8XKZ - chains C and D; structure by electron microscopy, 2.55 A resolution.

== Chain C (and D) ==
Protein: Acetyl-CoA carboxylase 1
Source organism: Homo sapiens
Notes: EC 6.4.1.2; chain D of this document is another copy of the same molecule, construct and numbering; everything in this record applies to it too
UniProt: Q13085 (ACACA_HUMAN); residue numbers follow UniProt; this construct covers 98-2337
Amino-acid sequence (2240 residues; each row starts with the number of its first residue):
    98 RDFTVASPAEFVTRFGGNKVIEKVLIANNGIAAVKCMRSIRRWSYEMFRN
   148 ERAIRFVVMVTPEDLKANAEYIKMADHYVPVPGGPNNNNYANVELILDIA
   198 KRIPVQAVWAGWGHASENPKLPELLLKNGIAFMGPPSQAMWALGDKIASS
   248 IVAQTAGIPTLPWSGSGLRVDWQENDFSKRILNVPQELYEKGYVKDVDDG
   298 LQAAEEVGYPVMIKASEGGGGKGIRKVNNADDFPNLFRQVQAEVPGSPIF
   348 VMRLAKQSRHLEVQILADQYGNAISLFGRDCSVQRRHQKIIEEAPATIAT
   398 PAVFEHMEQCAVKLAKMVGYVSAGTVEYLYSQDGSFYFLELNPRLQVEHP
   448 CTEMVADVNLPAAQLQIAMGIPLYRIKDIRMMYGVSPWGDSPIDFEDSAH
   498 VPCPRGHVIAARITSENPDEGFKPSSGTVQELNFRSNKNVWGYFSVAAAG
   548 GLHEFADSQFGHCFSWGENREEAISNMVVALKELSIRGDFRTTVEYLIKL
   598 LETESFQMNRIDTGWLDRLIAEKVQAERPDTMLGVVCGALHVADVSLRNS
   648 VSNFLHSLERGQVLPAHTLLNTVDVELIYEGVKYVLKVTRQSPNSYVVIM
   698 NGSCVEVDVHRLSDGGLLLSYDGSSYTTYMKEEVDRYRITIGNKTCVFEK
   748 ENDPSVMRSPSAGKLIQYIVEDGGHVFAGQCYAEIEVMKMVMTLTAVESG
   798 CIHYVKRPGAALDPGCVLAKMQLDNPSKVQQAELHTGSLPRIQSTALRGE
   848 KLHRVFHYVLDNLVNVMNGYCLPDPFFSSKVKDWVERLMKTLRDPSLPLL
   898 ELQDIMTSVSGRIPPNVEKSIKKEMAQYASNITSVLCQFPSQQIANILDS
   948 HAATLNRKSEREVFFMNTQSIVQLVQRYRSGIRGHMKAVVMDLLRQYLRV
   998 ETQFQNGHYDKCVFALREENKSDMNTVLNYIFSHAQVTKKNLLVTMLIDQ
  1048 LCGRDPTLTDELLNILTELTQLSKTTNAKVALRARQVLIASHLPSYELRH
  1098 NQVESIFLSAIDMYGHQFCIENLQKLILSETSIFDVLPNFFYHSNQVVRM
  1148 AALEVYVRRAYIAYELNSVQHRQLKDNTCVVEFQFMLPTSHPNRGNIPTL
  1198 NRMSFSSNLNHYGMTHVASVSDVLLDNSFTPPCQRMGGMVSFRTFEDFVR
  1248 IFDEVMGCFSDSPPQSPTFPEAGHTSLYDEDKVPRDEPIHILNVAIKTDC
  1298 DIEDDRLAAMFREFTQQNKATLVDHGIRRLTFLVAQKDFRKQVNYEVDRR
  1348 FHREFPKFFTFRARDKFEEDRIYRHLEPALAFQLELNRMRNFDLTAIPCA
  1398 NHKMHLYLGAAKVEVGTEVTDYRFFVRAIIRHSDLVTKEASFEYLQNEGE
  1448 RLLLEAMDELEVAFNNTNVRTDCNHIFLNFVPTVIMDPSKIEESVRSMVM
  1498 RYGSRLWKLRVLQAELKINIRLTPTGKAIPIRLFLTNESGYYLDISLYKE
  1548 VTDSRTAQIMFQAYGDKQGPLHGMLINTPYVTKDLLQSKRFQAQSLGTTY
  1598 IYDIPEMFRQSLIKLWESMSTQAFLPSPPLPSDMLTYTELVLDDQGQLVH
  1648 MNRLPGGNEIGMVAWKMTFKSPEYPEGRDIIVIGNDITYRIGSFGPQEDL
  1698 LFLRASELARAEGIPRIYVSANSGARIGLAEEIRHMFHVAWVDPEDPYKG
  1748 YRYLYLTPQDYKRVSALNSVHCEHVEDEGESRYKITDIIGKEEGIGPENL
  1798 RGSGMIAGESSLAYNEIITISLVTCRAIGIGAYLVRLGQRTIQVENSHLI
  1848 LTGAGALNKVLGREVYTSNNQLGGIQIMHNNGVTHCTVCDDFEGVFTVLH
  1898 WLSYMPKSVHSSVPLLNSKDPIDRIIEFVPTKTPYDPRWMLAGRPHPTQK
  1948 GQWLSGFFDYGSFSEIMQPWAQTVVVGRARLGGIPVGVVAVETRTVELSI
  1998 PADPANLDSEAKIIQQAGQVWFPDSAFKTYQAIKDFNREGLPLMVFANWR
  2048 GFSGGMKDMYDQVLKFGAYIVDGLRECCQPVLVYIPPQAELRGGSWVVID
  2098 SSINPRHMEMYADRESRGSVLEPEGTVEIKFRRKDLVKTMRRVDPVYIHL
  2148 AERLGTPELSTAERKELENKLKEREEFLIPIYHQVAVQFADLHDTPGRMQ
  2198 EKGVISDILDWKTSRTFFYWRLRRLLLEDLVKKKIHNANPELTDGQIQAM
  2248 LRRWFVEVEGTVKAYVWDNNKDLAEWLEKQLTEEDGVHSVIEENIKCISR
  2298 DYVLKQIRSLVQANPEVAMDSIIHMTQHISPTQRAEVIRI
Disordered / not traced: 1190-1230, 1256-1283, 1333-1351, 1519-1524
Covalent attachments: biotin (BTN) linked to Lys786
Small-molecule neighbours:
  - biotin (BTN), molecule 1: Leu1854, Val1857, Leu1858, Tyr1863, Asp2000, Ala2002
  - biotin (BTN), molecule 2: Val2017, Arg2047, Ser2050, Gly2052, Met2053, Lys2054, Asp2055
From the paper describing this entry:
  - post-translational modification sites: Lys786
  - binding site for biotin: Lys786, Asp2000, Arg2047, Ser2050, Asp2055

== How chain C and chain D interact ==
Pairs across the interface - 321 pairs, chain C then chain D:
  Arg135(C) - Arg532(D)
  Arg135(C) - Ser533(D)  hydrogen bond (side chain-backbone)
  Arg135(C) - Asn534(D)
  Arg139(C) - Ser572(D)  hydrogen bond
  Arg139(C) - Asn573(D)  hydrogen bond
  Tyr142(C) - Ser572(D)
  Tyr142(C) - Val575(D)
  Arg146(C) - Gln604(D)  hydrogen bond
  Glu148(C) - Lys579(D)  salt bridge
  Leu162(C) - His707(D)
  Leu162(C) - Leu715(D)  hydrophobic
  Asn165(C) - Ser710(D)
  Glu167(C) - Arg532(D)  salt bridge
  Ile169(C) - Leu715(D)  hydrophobic
  Lys170(C) - Thr724(D)
  Ala172(C) - Ser722(D)  hydrogen bond (backbone-side chain)
  Asp173(C) - Ser721(D)
  Asp173(C) - Ser722(D)  hydrogen bond (backbone-side chain)
  His174(C) - Gly720(D)
  His174(C) - Ser721(D)
  His174(C) - Ser722(D)
  Tyr175(C) - Asp705(D)  hydrogen bond
  Tyr175(C) - His707(D)
  Tyr175(C) - Leu715(D)  hydrophobic
  Tyr175(C) - Leu716(D)
  Tyr175(C) - Ser717(D)
  Tyr175(C) - Ser722(D)
  Asn184(C) - Ser905(D)  hydrogen bond (side chain-backbone)
  Asn184(C) - Arg909(D)
  Asn189(C) - Ser905(D)
  Glu191(C) - Thr904(D)
  Asp195(C) - Lys848(D)  salt bridge
  Asp195(C) - Arg851(D)  salt bridge
  Arg199(C) - Glu847(D)
  Arg199(C) - Arg851(D)
  Val455(C) - Lys535(D)
  Arg532(C) - Arg135(D)
  Arg532(C) - Glu167(D)  salt bridge
  Ser533(C) - Arg135(D)  hydrogen bond (backbone-side chain)
  Ser533(C) - Ser533(D)
  Ser533(C) - Trp538(D)
  Ser533(C) - Gly539(D)
  Asn534(C) - Arg135(D)
  Asn534(C) - Trp538(D)
  Lys535(C) - Val455(D)
  Lys535(C) - Trp538(D)
  Trp538(C) - Ser533(D)
  Trp538(C) - Asn534(D)
  Trp538(C) - Lys535(D)
  Gly539(C) - Ser533(D)
  Ser572(C) - Arg139(D)  hydrogen bond
  Ser572(C) - Tyr142(D)
  Asn573(C) - Arg139(D)  hydrogen bond
  Val575(C) - Tyr142(D)
  Val576(C) - Tyr142(D)  hydrophobic
  Lys579(C) - Glu148(D)  salt bridge
  Gln604(C) - Arg146(D)
  Asp705(C) - Tyr175(D)  hydrogen bond
  His707(C) - Leu162(D)
  His707(C) - Tyr175(D)
  Leu709(C) - Asn165(D)
  Ser710(C) - Asn165(D)
  Asp711(C) - Ala546(D)
  Leu715(C) - Leu162(D)  hydrophobic
  Leu715(C) - Ile169(D)  hydrophobic
  Leu715(C) - Tyr175(D)  hydrophobic
  Leu716(C) - Tyr175(D)
  Ser717(C) - Tyr175(D)
  Gly720(C) - His174(D)
  Ser721(C) - Asp173(D)
  Ser721(C) - His174(D)
  Ser722(C) - Ala172(D)  hydrogen bond (side chain-backbone)
  Ser722(C) - Asp173(D)  hydrogen bond (side chain-backbone)
  Ser722(C) - His174(D)
  Ser722(C) - Tyr175(D)
  Thr724(C) - Lys170(D)
  Lys761(C) - Glu2121(D)  salt bridge
  Lys786(C) - Ala2014(D)
  Pro805(C) - Gln2181(D)  hydrogen bond (backbone-side chain)
  Glu847(C) - Arg199(D)
  Lys848(C) - Asp195(D)  salt bridge
  Arg851(C) - Asp195(D)  salt bridge
  Arg851(C) - Arg199(D)
  Thr904(C) - Glu191(D)
  Ser905(C) - Asn184(D)  hydrogen bond (backbone-side chain)
  Ser905(C) - Asn189(D)
  Arg909(C) - Asn184(D)
  Ile1724(C) - Val2117(D)  hydrophobic
  Ile1724(C) - Lys2127(D)
  Leu1726(C) - Phe2186(D)  hydrophobic
  Ala1727(C) - Phe2186(D)
  Ala1727(C) - His2190(D)  hydrogen bond (backbone-side chain)
  Ile1730(C) - Phe2186(D)  hydrophobic
  Arg1731(C) - Lys2127(D)
  Arg1731(C) - Phe2128(D)
  Arg1731(C) - Arg2139(D)  hydrogen bond (backbone-side chain)
  Arg1731(C) - Phe2186(D)
  His1732(C) - Arg2139(D)
  Met1733(C) - Arg2139(D)
  Phe1734(C) - Arg2139(D)  hydrogen bond (backbone-side chain)
  Phe1734(C) - Val2182(D)  hydrophobic
  Phe1734(C) - Phe2186(D)  hydrophobic
  Trp1738(C) - Ile2178(D)  hydrophobic
  Trp1738(C) - Tyr2179(D)
  Pro1744(C) - Ile2178(D)
  Tyr1745(C) - Phe2174(D)  hydrogen bond (side chain-backbone)
  Tyr1745(C) - Leu2175(D)  hydrogen bond (side chain-backbone)
  Tyr1748(C) - Gln2181(D)  hydrogen bond (side chain-backbone)
  Tyr1748(C) - Val2182(D)  hydrophobic
  Tyr1748(C) - Gln2185(D)
  Asn1765(C) - Glu2198(D)  hydrogen bond
  His1768(C) - Glu2198(D)
  Ile1782(C) - Leu2189(D)  hydrophobic
  Thr1783(C) - Leu2189(D)
  Asp1784(C) - Thr2192(D)  hydrogen bond
  Asp1784(C) - Gly2194(D)
  Ile1785(C) - Leu2189(D)  hydrogen bond (backbone-backbone)
  Ile1785(C) - His2190(D)
  Ile1785(C) - Arg2195(D)
  Ile1786(C) - Arg2195(D)  hydrogen bond (backbone-side chain)
  Ile1786(C) - Glu2198(D)
  Glu1790(C) - Lys2199(D)  salt bridge
  Ile1792(C) - Arg2195(D)
  Gly1793(C) - Arg2195(D)
  Pro1794(C) - Arg2195(D)
  Pro1794(C) - Met2196(D)  hydrophobic
  Pro1794(C) - Val2201(D)
  Glu1795(C) - Lys2199(D)
  Leu1797(C) - Trp2093(D)  hydrophobic
  Leu1797(C) - Ser2116(D)
  Leu1797(C) - Val2117(D)  hydrophobic
  Arg1798(C) - Asp2097(D)  salt bridge
  Arg1798(C) - Ser2098(D)  hydrogen bond
  Arg1798(C) - Ser2099(D)
  Ser1800(C) - Val2094(D)
  Gly1801(C) - Val2094(D)
  Gly1801(C) - Ser2099(D)
  Met1802(C) - Ser2099(D)  hydrogen bond (backbone-side chain)
  Ser1808(C) - Val2068(D)
  Ser1808(C) - Asp2069(D)  hydrogen bond
  Ser1808(C) - Arg2072(D)
  Leu1809(C) - Arg2072(D)
  Asn1812(C) - Arg2072(D)
  Tyr1830(C) - Phe2049(D)
  Tyr1830(C) - Leu2061(D)  hydrophobic
  Arg1833(C) - Leu2061(D)
  Arg1833(C) - Lys2062(D)
  Arg1833(C) - Ala2065(D)
  Leu1834(C) - Ala2065(D)  hydrophobic
  Leu1846(C) - Met2056(D)
  Leu1848(C) - Phe2049(D)  hydrophobic
  Leu1854(C) - Gly2051(D)
  Lys1856(C) - Glu2125(D)  salt bridge
  Tyr1863(C) - Gly2052(D)
  Tyr1863(C) - Met2053(D)  hydrogen bond (side chain-backbone)
  Gln1868(C) - Met2053(D)
  Leu1869(C) - Gly2051(D)
  Leu1869(C) - Met2056(D)
  Ile1874(C) - Tyr2057(D)  hydrophobic
  Met1875(C) - Met2056(D)  hydrophobic
  Asn1878(C) - Met2056(D)  hydrogen bond (side chain-backbone)
  Asn1878(C) - Tyr2057(D)
  Asn1878(C) - Gln2059(D)
  Asn1878(C) - Lys2062(D)  hydrogen bond (backbone-side chain)
  Gly1879(C) - Lys2062(D)
  Trp1967(C) - Gln2059(D)
  Trp1967(C) - Lys2062(D)
  Ser1996(C) - Tyr2057(D)
  Pro1998(C) - Tyr2057(D)
  Ala1999(C) - Met2053(D)
  Asp2000(C) - Met2053(D)
  Asp2000(C) - Lys2054(D)
  Pro2001(C) - Met2053(D)
  Asp2005(C) - Lys2009(D)  hydrogen bond (backbone-side chain)
  Lys2009(C) - Asp2005(D)  hydrogen bond (side chain-backbone)
  Ala2014(C) - Lys786(D)
  Phe2024(C) - Gln2059(D)
  Phe2024(C) - Lys2062(D)
  Phe2024(C) - Tyr2066(D)
  Phe2049(C) - Tyr1830(D)
  Phe2049(C) - Leu1848(D)  hydrophobic
  Gly2051(C) - Leu1854(D)
  Gly2051(C) - Leu1869(D)
  Gly2052(C) - Tyr1863(D)
  Met2053(C) - Tyr1863(D)  hydrogen bond (backbone-side chain)
  Met2053(C) - Gln1868(D)
  Met2053(C) - Ala1999(D)
  Met2053(C) - Asp2000(D)
  Met2053(C) - Pro2001(D)
  Lys2054(C) - Asp2000(D)
  Met2056(C) - Leu1846(D)
  Met2056(C) - Leu1869(D)
  Met2056(C) - Met1875(D)  hydrophobic
  Met2056(C) - Asn1878(D)  hydrogen bond (backbone-side chain)
  Tyr2057(C) - Ile1874(D)
  Tyr2057(C) - Asn1878(D)
  Tyr2057(C) - Ser1996(D)
  Gln2059(C) - Asn1878(D)
  Gln2059(C) - Trp1967(D)
  Gln2059(C) - Phe2024(D)
  Leu2061(C) - Tyr1830(D)  hydrophobic
  Leu2061(C) - Arg1833(D)
  Lys2062(C) - Arg1833(D)
  Lys2062(C) - Asn1878(D)  hydrogen bond (side chain-backbone)
  Lys2062(C) - Gly1879(D)
  Lys2062(C) - Trp1967(D)
  Lys2062(C) - Phe2024(D)
  Ala2065(C) - Arg1833(D)
  Ala2065(C) - Leu1834(D)  hydrophobic
  Tyr2066(C) - Phe2024(D)
  Val2068(C) - Ser1808(D)
  Asp2069(C) - Ser1808(D)  hydrogen bond
  Arg2072(C) - Ser1808(D)
  Arg2072(C) - Leu1809(D)
  Arg2072(C) - Asn1812(D)
  Trp2093(C) - Leu1797(D)  hydrophobic
  Val2094(C) - Ser1800(D)
  Val2094(C) - Gly1801(D)
  Asp2097(C) - Arg1798(D)  salt bridge
  Ser2098(C) - Arg1798(D)  hydrogen bond
  Ser2099(C) - Arg1798(D)
  Ser2099(C) - Gly1801(D)
  Ser2099(C) - Met1802(D)  hydrogen bond (side chain-backbone)
  Ser2116(C) - Leu1797(D)
  Val2117(C) - Ile1724(D)  hydrophobic
  Val2117(C) - Leu1797(D)  hydrophobic
  Glu2121(C) - Lys761(D)  salt bridge
  Glu2125(C) - Lys1856(D)  salt bridge
  Lys2127(C) - Ile1724(D)
  Lys2127(C) - Arg1731(D)
  Phe2128(C) - Arg1731(D)
  Arg2139(C) - Arg1731(D)  hydrogen bond (side chain-backbone)
  Arg2139(C) - His1732(D)  hydrogen bond (side chain-backbone)
  Arg2139(C) - Met1733(D)
  Arg2139(C) - Phe1734(D)  hydrogen bond (side chain-backbone)
  Phe2174(C) - Tyr1745(D)  hydrogen bond (backbone-side chain)
  Leu2175(C) - Tyr1745(D)  hydrogen bond (backbone-side chain)
  Ile2178(C) - Trp1738(D)  hydrophobic
  Ile2178(C) - Pro1744(D)
  Tyr2179(C) - Trp1738(D)
  Gln2181(C) - Pro805(D)  hydrogen bond (side chain-backbone)
  Gln2181(C) - Tyr1748(D)  hydrogen bond (backbone-side chain)
  Val2182(C) - Phe1734(D)  hydrophobic
  Val2182(C) - Tyr1748(D)  hydrophobic
  Gln2185(C) - Tyr1748(D)
  Phe2186(C) - Leu1726(D)  hydrophobic
  Phe2186(C) - Ala1727(D)
  Phe2186(C) - Ile1730(D)  hydrophobic
  Phe2186(C) - Arg1731(D)
  Phe2186(C) - Phe1734(D)  hydrophobic
  Leu2189(C) - Ile1782(D)  hydrophobic
  Leu2189(C) - Thr1783(D)
  Leu2189(C) - Ile1785(D)  hydrogen bond (backbone-backbone)
  His2190(C) - Ala1727(D)  hydrogen bond (side chain-backbone)
  His2190(C) - Ile1785(D)
  Thr2192(C) - Asp1784(D)  hydrogen bond
  Gly2194(C) - Asp1784(D)
  Arg2195(C) - Ile1785(D)
  Arg2195(C) - Ile1786(D)  hydrogen bond (side chain-backbone)
  Arg2195(C) - Ile1792(D)
  Arg2195(C) - Gly1793(D)
  Arg2195(C) - Pro1794(D)
  Met2196(C) - Pro1794(D)  hydrophobic
  Glu2198(C) - Asn1765(D)  hydrogen bond
  Glu2198(C) - His1768(D)
  Glu2198(C) - Ile1786(D)
  Lys2199(C) - Glu1790(D)  salt bridge
  Lys2199(C) - Glu1795(D)
  Gly2200(C) - Arg1798(D)
  Val2201(C) - Pro1794(D)
  Arg2297(C) - Glu2313(D)  hydrogen bond (side chain-backbone)
  Arg2297(C) - Val2314(D)
  Arg2297(C) - Asp2317(D)  salt bridge
  Leu2301(C) - Val2314(D)
  Leu2301(C) - Asp2317(D)
  Leu2301(C) - Ser2318(D)
  Gln2303(C) - Leu2307(D)
  Ile2304(C) - Leu2307(D)  hydrophobic
  Ile2304(C) - Val2308(D)  hydrophobic
  Ile2304(C) - Ser2318(D)
  Ile2304(C) - Met2322(D)  hydrophobic
  Arg2305(C) - Asp2317(D)  hydrogen bond (side chain-backbone)
  Arg2305(C) - His2321(D)
  Leu2307(C) - Gln2303(D)
  Leu2307(C) - Ile2304(D)  hydrophobic
  Val2308(C) - Ile2304(D)  hydrophobic
  Gln2309(C) - His2321(D)
  Gln2309(C) - His2325(D)  hydrogen bond
  Glu2313(C) - Arg2297(D)  hydrogen bond (backbone-side chain)
  Val2314(C) - Arg2297(D)
  Val2314(C) - Leu2301(D)
  Ala2315(C) - Met2322(D)
  Met2316(C) - Met2322(D)
  Met2316(C) - Gln2330(D)
  Met2316(C) - Val2334(D)  hydrophobic
  Asp2317(C) - Arg2297(D)  salt bridge
  Asp2317(C) - Leu2301(D)
  Asp2317(C) - Arg2305(D)  hydrogen bond (backbone-side chain)
  Ser2318(C) - Leu2301(D)
  Ser2318(C) - Ile2304(D)
  Ile2319(C) - Ile2319(D)  hydrophobic
  Ile2319(C) - Met2322(D)  hydrophobic
  Ile2319(C) - Thr2323(D)
  Ile2320(C) - Ile2337(D)  hydrophobic
  His2321(C) - Arg2305(D)
  His2321(C) - Gln2309(D)
  Met2322(C) - Ile2304(D)  hydrophobic
  Met2322(C) - Val2308(D)  hydrophobic
  Met2322(C) - Ala2315(D)
  Met2322(C) - Met2316(D)
  Met2322(C) - Ile2319(D)  hydrophobic
  Met2322(C) - Met2322(D)  hydrophobic
  Thr2323(C) - Ile2319(D)
  His2325(C) - Gln2309(D)  hydrogen bond
  Gln2330(C) - Met2316(D)
  Arg2331(C) - Ile2337(D)  hydrogen bond (side chain-backbone)
  Val2334(C) - Met2316(D)  hydrophobic
  Ile2335(C) - Ile2335(D)
  Ile2337(C) - Ile2320(D)  hydrophobic
  Ile2337(C) - Arg2331(D)
  Ile2337(C) - Ile2335(D)
Also at the interface, not in a pair above, chain C (227 interface residues in all): Arg152, Met171, Asn185, Leu192, Glu450, Met451, Arg502, Ala546, Gly547, Glu569, Glu580, Glu599, Tyr726, Met787, Arg804, Val906, Ala1722, Arg1723, Gly1725, His1735, Val1736, Leu1751, Gly1787, Ala1804, Gly1805, Ile1827, Ala1829, Ile1847, Thr1849, Val1880, Thr1992, Leu1995, Ile1997, Gln2012, Arg2047, Ser2050, Val2060, Gly2064, Gly2090, Ile2100, Leu2118, Ile2126, Thr2136, Val2140, Arg2171, Pro2177, Val2300, Ile2326
Also at the interface, not in a pair above, chain D (229 interface residues in all): Arg152, Met171, Asn185, Leu192, Glu450, Met451, Arg502, Asn530, Gly547, Glu569, Val576, Glu580, Glu599, Leu709, Asp711, Tyr726, Met787, Arg804, Val906, Ala1722, Arg1723, Gly1725, His1735, Val1736, Leu1751, Gly1787, Ala1804, Gly1805, Ile1827, Ala1829, Ile1847, Thr1849, Val1880, Thr1992, Leu1995, Ile1997, Pro1998, Gln2012, Arg2047, Val2060, Gly2064, Gly2090, Gly2091, Ile2100, Leu2118, Ile2126, Asp2132, Thr2136, Val2140, Arg2171, Pro2177, Gly2200, Val2300, Ile2326

== Summary ==
The interface between chain C and chain D involves 227 residues on one side and 229 on the other, with 59
hydrogen bonds and 18 salt bridges. Polar contacts include Glu148(C)-Lys579(D), Glu167(C)-Arg532(D) and
Asp195(C)-Lys848(D). From the paper: a binding site for biotin at Lys786(C), Asp2000(C) and Arg2047(C) among
others; a modification site at Lys786(C).
Chain C and chain D are both Acetyl-CoA carboxylase 1 (Homo sapiens); the structure, Core region of the
citrate-induced human acetyl-CoA carboxylase 1 filament (ACC1-citrate), was determined by electron microscopy
(same publication as 8XL1 and 8XL2).
